8FK5 - chains C and F of the 8 polymer chains in the assembly; structure by electron microscopy, 3.40 A resolution.

Chain C:
Protein: Envelope glycoprotein gp120
Source organism: Human immunodeficiency virus 1
UniProt: Q2N0S6 (Q2N0S6_9HIV1); the construct lacks a stretch of the UniProt sequence and is renumbered around it, so the offset changes along the chain: 31-141 = UniProt 30-140; 150-185 = UniProt 141-176; 189-309 = UniProt 188-308; 312-321 = UniProt 309-318; 2 more segments
Amino-acid sequence (481 residues; row label = number of the first residue in the row; note: 14 numbers in that range are skipped by the numbering (no residue carries them; nothing is unmodelled there); a row labelled like 185A-185K holds insertion residues (185A, then the next letters in order)):
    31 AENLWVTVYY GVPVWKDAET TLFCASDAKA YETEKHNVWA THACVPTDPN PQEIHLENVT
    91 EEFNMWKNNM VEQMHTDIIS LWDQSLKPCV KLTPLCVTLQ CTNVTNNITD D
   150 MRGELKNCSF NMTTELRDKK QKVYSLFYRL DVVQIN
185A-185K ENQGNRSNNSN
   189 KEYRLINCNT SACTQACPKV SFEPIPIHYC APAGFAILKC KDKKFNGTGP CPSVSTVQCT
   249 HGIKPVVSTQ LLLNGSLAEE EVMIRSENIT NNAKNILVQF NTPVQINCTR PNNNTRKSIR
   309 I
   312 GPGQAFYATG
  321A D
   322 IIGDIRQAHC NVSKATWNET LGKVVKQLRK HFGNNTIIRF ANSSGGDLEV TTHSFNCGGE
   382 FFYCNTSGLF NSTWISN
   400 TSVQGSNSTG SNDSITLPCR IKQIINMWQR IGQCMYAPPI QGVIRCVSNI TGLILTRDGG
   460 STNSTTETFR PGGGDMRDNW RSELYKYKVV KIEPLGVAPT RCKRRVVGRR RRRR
Unresolved in the structure: 31-32, 185A-185K, 400-409, 506-513
Construct notes: conflict Cys201 (Ile200 in Q2N0S6), Asn332 (Thr330 in Q2N0S6), Cys433 (Ala430 in Q2N0S6), Cys501 (Ala498 in Q2N0S6), Arg509 (Glu506 in Q2N0S6), Arg510 (Lys507 in Q2N0S6), Arg512 (Ala509 in Q2N0S6), Arg513 (Val510 in Q2N0S6)
Cystine bridges: Cys54-Cys74, Cys119-Cys205, Cys126-Cys196, Cys131-Cys157, Cys201-Cys433, Cys218-Cys247, Cys228-Cys239, Cys296-Cys331, Cys378-Cys445, Cys385-Cys418
Covalent attachments: N-acetylglucosamine (NAG) linked to Asn88, Asn133, Asn137, Asn156, Asn160, Asn197, Asn234, Asn262, Asn276, Asn295, Asn301, Asn332, Asn339, Asn355, Asn363, Asn386, Asn392, Asn448
What the authors report for this chain:
  - post-translational modification sites: Asn160

Chain F:
Protein: Envelope glycoprotein gp41
Source organism: Human immunodeficiency virus 1
UniProt: Q2N0S6 (Q2N0S6_9HIV1); residues 512-664 here correspond to UniProt positions 509-661 (UniProt number = residue number - 3)
Amino-acid sequence (153 residues; row label = number of the first residue in the row):
   512 AVGIGAVFLG FLGAAGSTMG AASMTLTVQA RNLLSGIVQQ QSNLLRAPEA QQHLLKLTVW
   572 GIKQLQARVL AVERYLRDQQ LLGIWGCSGK LICCTNVPWN SSWSNRNLSE IWDNMTWLQW
   632 DKEISNYTQI IYGLLEESQN QQEKNEQDLL ALD
Unresolved in the structure: 512-517, 548-568
Construct notes: conflict Pro559 (Ile556 in Q2N0S6), Cys605 (Thr602 in Q2N0S6)
Cystine bridges: Cys598-Cys604
Covalent attachments: N-acetylglucosamine (NAG) linked to Asn611, Asn637

How chain C and chain F interact:
Contacting residue pairs - 8 pairs, chain C then chain F:
  Thr37(C) with Gln658(F)
  Tyr39(C) with Gln658(F), hydrogen bond
  Arg500(C) with Ala662(F)
  Cys501(C) with Gln658(F); Leu661(F), hydrophobic; Ala662(F), hydrophobic
  Lys502(C) with Leu661(F)
  Arg504(C) with Glu657(F), salt bridge
Also at the interface, not in a pair above, chain C (7 interface residues in all): Thr499

Summary:
The interface between chain C and chain F involves 7 residues on one side and 4 on the other; the contacts
include 1 hydrogen bond and 1 salt bridge. Polar contacts include Arg504(C)-Glu657(F) and Tyr39(C)-Gln658(F).
The paper reports a modification site at Asn160(C).
Chain C is Envelope glycoprotein gp120 and chain F is Envelope glycoprotein gp41, both from Human
immunodeficiency virus 1; the structure, Cryo-EM Structure of PG9RSH DU011 Fab in complex with BG505
DS-SOSIP.664, was determined by electron microscopy (same publication as 8FL1 and 8FLW).
